PDB entry 8HVR | electron microscopy, 3.35 A resolution | chains F and P of the 13 polymer chains in the assembly

Chain F:
Name: RNA polymerase principal sigma factor HrdB
Organism: Streptomyces coelicolor A3(2)
UniProtKB: P18183 (SIGA_STRCO); residues 1-511 here = UniProt positions 1-511
Chain sequence (531 residues; numbered -19 to 511; the number before each row is that of its first residue; numbers below 1 keep their minus sign (Met-19 is residue -19)):
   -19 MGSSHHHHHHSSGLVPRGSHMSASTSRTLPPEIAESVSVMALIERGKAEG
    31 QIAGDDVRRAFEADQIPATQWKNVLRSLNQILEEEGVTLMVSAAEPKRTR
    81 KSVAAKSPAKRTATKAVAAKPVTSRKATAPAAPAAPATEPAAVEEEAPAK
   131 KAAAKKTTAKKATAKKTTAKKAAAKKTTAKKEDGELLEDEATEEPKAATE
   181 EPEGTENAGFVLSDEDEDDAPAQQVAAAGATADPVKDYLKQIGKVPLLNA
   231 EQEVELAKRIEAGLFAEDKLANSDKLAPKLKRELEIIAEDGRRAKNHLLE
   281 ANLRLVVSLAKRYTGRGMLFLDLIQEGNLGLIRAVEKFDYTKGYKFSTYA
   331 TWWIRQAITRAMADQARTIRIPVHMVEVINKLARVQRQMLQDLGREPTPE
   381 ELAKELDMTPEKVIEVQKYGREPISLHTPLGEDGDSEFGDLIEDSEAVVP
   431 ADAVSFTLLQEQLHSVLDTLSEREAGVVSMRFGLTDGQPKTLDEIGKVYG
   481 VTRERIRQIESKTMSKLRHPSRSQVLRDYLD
Unresolved in the structure: -19 to 209, 511
Sequence notes: initiating methionine (-19); expression tag (-18 to 0)
UniProt features mapped onto this chain:
  - DNA-binding region: Leu472 to Ser491 (H-T-H motif)
  - motif: Asp302 to Gln305 (Interaction with polymerase core subunit RpoC)

Chain P:
Molecule: 65-nt DNA strand
Sequence (65 nucleotides; numbered 1 to 65; the number before each row is that of its first residue):
     1 TGCGACGGTCTGACGCTCTACACAGTGCCAGGGGGAGATAAACGAACGCT
    51 GAACGCTCCGGCTAC
Unresolved in the structure: 62-65

Chain F / chain P interface:
Contacting residue pairs (17):
  Arg292(F) - DT26(P)  base contact
  Tyr293(F) - DG27(P)  base contact
  Thr294(F) - DT26(P)  base contact
  Arg296(F) - DT26(P)  salt bridge to the phosphate
  Trp332(F) - DG27(P)  base contact
  Arg335(F) - DG27(P)  hydrogen bond to the sugar
  Gln336(F) - DG27(P)  base contact
  Arg364(F) - DG27(P)  phosphate contact
  Arg364(F) - DC28(P)  salt bridge to the phosphate
  Arg367(F) - DG25(P)  hydrogen bond to the phosphate
  Arg367(F) - DT26(P)  salt bridge to the phosphate
  Ile404(F) - DC23(P)  base contact
  Thr408(F) - DC23(P)  base contact
  Pro409(F) - DA22(P)  hydrogen bond to the base
  Leu410(F) - DC21(P)  hydrogen bond to the base
  Leu410(F) - DA22(P)  base contact
  Leu421(F) - DA20(P)  base contact
Also at the interface, not in a pair above, chain F (19 interface residues in all): Thr339, Glu357, Arg401, Gly411, Phe418
Also at the interface, not in a pair above, chain P (10 interface residues in all): DA24, DC29

Summary:
Chain F and chain P form an interface of 19 and 10 residues respectively, with 4 hydrogen bonds and 3 salt
bridges. Among the polar pairs are Pro409(F)-DA22(P), Leu410(F)-DC21(P) and Arg335(F)-DG27(P).
Chain F is RNA polymerase principal sigma factor HrdB (Streptomyces coelicolor A3(2)) and chain P is a 65-nt
DNA strand; the structure, Cryo-EM structure of AfsR-dependent transcription activation complex with afsS
promoter, was determined by electron microscopy together with 8JKE from the same study.
